6LR7 - chains A and B; structure by X-ray diffraction, 1.67 A resolution.

Chain A:
Protein: Green fluorescent protein
From: Aequorea victoria
UniProt: P42212 (GFP_AEQVI); aligned to UniProt positions 1-236 over residues 1-238 (the alignment contains insertions or deletions, so no single offset holds)
Amino-acid sequence (239 residues; each row starts with the number of its first residue; note: 2 numbers in that range are skipped by the numbering (no residue carries them; nothing is unmodelled there); numbers below 1 keep their minus sign (Gly-2 is residue -2)):
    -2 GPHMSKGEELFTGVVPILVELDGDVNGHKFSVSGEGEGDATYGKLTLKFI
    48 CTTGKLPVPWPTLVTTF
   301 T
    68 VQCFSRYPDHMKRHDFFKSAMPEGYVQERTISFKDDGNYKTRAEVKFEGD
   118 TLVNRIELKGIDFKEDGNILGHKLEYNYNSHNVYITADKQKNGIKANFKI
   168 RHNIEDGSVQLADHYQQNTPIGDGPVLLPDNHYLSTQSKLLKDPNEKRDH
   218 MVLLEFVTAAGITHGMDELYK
Disordered / not traced: -2 to 3, 238
Construct notes: expression tag (-2 to 0); chromophore (301, 301, 301); conflict Arg80 (Gln in P42212), Ser99 (Phe in P42212), Thr153 (Met in P42212), Ala163 (Val in P42212), Lys206 (Ala in P42212), Leu208 (Ser in P42212)
Modified / non-standard residues: Thr301 (chromophore; CRO)
Glycans and other covalent adducts: covalent link Phe64-Thr301, Val68-Thr301

Chain B:
Protein: Nanobody LaG16
From: Camelus bactrianus
Notes: antibody fragment or engineered binder
Amino-acid sequence (131 residues; each row starts with the number of its first residue; numbers below 1 keep their minus sign (Gly-3 is residue -3)):
    -3 GPHMAQVQLVESGGRLVQAGDSLRLSCAASGRTFSTSAMAWFRQAPGRER
    47 EFVAAITWTVGNTILGDSVKGRFTISRDRAKNTVDLQMDNLEPEDTAVYY
    97 CSARSRGYVLSVLRSVDSYDYWGQGTQVTVS
Disordered / not traced: -3 to 2
Disulfide bonds: Cys23-Cys97

Chain A / chain B interface:
Residue-residue contacts (34; chain A residue first):
  Leu7(A) - Val105(B)  hydrophobic
  Leu15(A) - Thr55(B)
  Leu15(A) - Val56(B)  hydrophobic
  Glu17(A) - Thr55(B)
  Glu17(A) - Arg75(B)  salt bridge
  Pro89(A) - Gly103(B)
  Pro89(A) - Tyr104(B)
  Glu90(A) - Arg100(B)  salt bridge
  Glu90(A) - Arg102(B)  salt bridge
  Glu90(A) - Gly103(B)  hydrogen bond (backbone-backbone)
  Arg109(A) - Arg28(B)
  Arg109(A) - Phe30(B)
  Glu111(A) - Phe30(B)
  Glu111(A) - Ser31(B)  hydrogen bond
  Lys113(A) - Ser31(B)  hydrogen bond (side chain-backbone)
  Lys113(A) - Ser33(B)
  Lys113(A) - Ser101(B)  hydrogen bond (side chain-backbone)
  Lys113(A) - Gly103(B)
  Phe114(A) - Gly103(B)
  Phe114(A) - Tyr104(B)  hydrogen bond (backbone-backbone)
  Glu115(A) - Ser33(B)
  Glu115(A) - Thr53(B)
  Glu115(A) - Trp54(B)  hydrogen bond (side chain-backbone)
  Glu115(A) - Thr55(B)  hydrogen bond
  Glu115(A) - Tyr104(B)
  Gly116(A) - Tyr104(B)  hydrogen bond (backbone-backbone)
  Gly116(A) - Leu106(B)
  Val120(A) - Thr55(B)
  Arg122(A) - Phe30(B)
  Arg122(A) - Thr55(B)  hydrogen bond
  Arg122(A) - Arg75(B)
  Glu124(A) - Arg28(B)  salt bridge
  Glu124(A) - Phe30(B)
  Ile188(A) - Arg102(B)
Interface residues without a listed pair, chain A (17 interface residues in all): Ile123, Gly189
Interface residues without a listed pair, chain B (17 interface residues in all): Thr32
From the paper, about this interface:
  - pairs named by the authors: Leu15(A)-Val56(B) (hydrophobic contact), Pro89(A)-Val105(B) (hydrophobic contact)
  - epitope / paratope residues, chain A: Leu15(A), Pro89(A)
  - epitope / paratope residues, chain B: Val56(B), Val105(B)

Overview:
Chain A and chain B each contribute 17 residues to their interface, with 9 hydrogen bonds and 4 salt bridges.
Polar contacts include Glu17(A)-Arg75(B), Glu90(A)-Arg100(B) and Glu90(A)-Arg102(B). The authors report
hydrophobic contacts between Leu15(A) and Val56(B) and Pro89(A) and Val105(B). The paper reports
epitope/paratope residues Leu15(A), Pro89(A) and Val56(B) among others.
Here chain A is Green fluorescent protein (Aequorea victoria) and chain B is Nanobody LaG16 (Camelus
bactrianus). Entry 6LR7 (Crystal structure of GFPuv complexed with the nanobody LaG16 at 1.67 Angstron
resolution) was determined by X-ray diffraction.
